8U11 - chains C and B of the 58 polymer chains in the assembly; structure by electron microscopy, 3.10 A resolution.

Chain C (and B):
Name: Major capsid protein
Source organism: Salmonella phage P22
Notes: chain B of this document is another copy of the same molecule, construct and numbering; everything in this record applies to it too
UniProtKB: P26747 (CAPSD_BPP22); numbering as in UniProt (aligned over 1-430)
Amino-acid sequence (430 residues; row label = number of the first residue in the row):
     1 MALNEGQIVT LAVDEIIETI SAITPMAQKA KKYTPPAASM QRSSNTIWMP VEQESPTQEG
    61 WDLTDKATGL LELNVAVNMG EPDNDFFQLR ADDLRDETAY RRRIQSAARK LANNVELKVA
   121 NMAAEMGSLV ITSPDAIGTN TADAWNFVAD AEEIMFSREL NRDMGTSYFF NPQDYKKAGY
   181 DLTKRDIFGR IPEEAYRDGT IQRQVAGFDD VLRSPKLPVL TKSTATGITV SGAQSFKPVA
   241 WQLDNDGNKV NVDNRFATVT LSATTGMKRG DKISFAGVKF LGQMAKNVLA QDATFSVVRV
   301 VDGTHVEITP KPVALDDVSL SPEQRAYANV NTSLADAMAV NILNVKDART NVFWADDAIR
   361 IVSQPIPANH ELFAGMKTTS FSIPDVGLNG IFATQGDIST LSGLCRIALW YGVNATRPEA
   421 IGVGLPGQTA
Disordered / not traced: 1 (chain B: 1-9)
Curated features (UniProtKB/Swiss-Prot):
  - site: Asp14 (Essential for binding to the capsid assembly scaffolding protein), Trp61 (Involved in capsid stabilization and maturation)
  - mutagenesis: Glu5 (E5A: Impaired phage growth; probable capsid protein misfolding), Asp14 (D14A: Impaired phage growth; inability of the mutant capsid protein to interact properly with scaffolding protein), Glu15 (E15A: Decreased phage growth), Glu18 (E18A: Decreased phage growth), Trp61 (W61N/V: Drastically decreases capsid stability), Trp241 (W241A: Cold-sensitive phenotype probably due to an assembly defect), Gln242 (Q242A: Cold-sensitive phenotype probably due to an assembly defect), Leu243 (L243A: No effect on phage production), Asp244 (D244A: Lethal. Complete loss of procapsids assembly), Asn245 (N245A: Slight decrease in phage production), Asp246 (D246A: Lethal. Complete loss of procapsids assembly, assembles as tubes instead), Lys249 (K249A: No effect on phage production), 3 further mutagenesis entries in UniProt

How chain C and chain B interact:
Pairs across the interface (75):
  Ala2(C) - Gly69(B)
  Leu3(C) - Gly69(B)
  Leu3(C) - Leu70(B)  hydrogen bond (backbone-backbone)
  Leu3(C) - Glu323(B)
  Asn4(C) - Leu70(B)
  Glu5(C) - Leu70(B)  hydrogen bond (backbone-backbone)
  Glu5(C) - Leu71(B)
  Glu5(C) - Glu72(B)
  Glu5(C) - Val239(B)
  Glu5(C) - Ala240(B)  hydrogen bond (side chain-backbone)
  Glu5(C) - Trp241(B)
  Gly6(C) - Ala240(B)
  Gly6(C) - Trp241(B)  hydrogen bond (backbone-side chain)
  Gln7(C) - Pro50(B)
  Gln7(C) - Glu72(B)  hydrogen bond (side chain-backbone)
  Gln7(C) - Leu73(B)  hydrogen bond (side chain-backbone)
  Gln7(C) - Asn74(B)  hydrogen bond
  Ile8(C) - Trp241(B)
  Ile8(C) - Lys249(B)
  Ile8(C) - Asn251(B)  hydrogen bond (backbone-side chain)
  Leu89(C) - Leu372(B)  hydrophobic
  Ala91(C) - Ile366(B)  hydrophobic
  Ala91(C) - Pro367(B)
  Ala91(C) - Phe373(B)  hydrophobic
  Asp92(C) - Gln41(B)
  Asp92(C) - Trp410(B)
  Asp93(C) - Gln41(B)
  Leu94(C) - Gln41(B)
  Leu94(C) - Pro367(B)
  Leu94(C) - His370(B)
  Leu94(C) - Leu372(B)  hydrophobic
  Leu94(C) - Phe373(B)  hydrophobic
  Arg95(C) - Ala37(B)
  Arg95(C) - Ala38(B)
  Arg95(C) - Gln41(B)  hydrogen bond (backbone-side chain)
  Arg95(C) - Asn45(B)  hydrogen bond
  Arg95(C) - Gln364(B)
  Arg95(C) - Pro367(B)
  Arg95(C) - Trp410(B)
  Asp96(C) - Ala38(B)
  Asp96(C) - Gln41(B)  hydrogen bond (backbone-side chain)
  Asp96(C) - Arg42(B)  salt bridge
  Glu97(C) - His370(B)  salt bridge
  Thr98(C) - Arg42(B)
  Tyr100(C) - His370(B)
  Tyr100(C) - Glu371(B)
  Tyr100(C) - Leu372(B)  hydrophobic
  Arg101(C) - Glu371(B)  salt bridge
  Lys377(C) - Ala374(B)
  Lys377(C) - Gly375(B)
  Thr394(C) - Glu371(B)  hydrogen bond (side chain-backbone)
  Thr394(C) - Leu372(B)
  Thr394(C) - Ala374(B)
  Gln395(C) - Leu372(B)
  Gln395(C) - Ala374(B)
  Gly396(C) - Leu372(B)
  Gly396(C) - Phe373(B)
  Gly396(C) - Ala374(B)  hydrogen bond (backbone-backbone)
  Gly396(C) - Gln395(B)
  Asp397(C) - Gln395(B)
  Ile398(C) - Met376(B)  hydrophobic
  Ile398(C) - Ala393(B)
  Ile398(C) - Thr394(B)
  Ile398(C) - Gln395(B)
  Ile398(C) - Leu404(B)
  Ile398(C) - Arg406(B)  hydrogen bond (backbone-side chain)
  Ser399(C) - Phe86(B)
  Ser399(C) - Arg406(B)  hydrogen bond (backbone-side chain)
  Leu401(C) - Ile366(B)  hydrophobic
  Leu401(C) - Phe373(B)
  Leu401(C) - Met376(B)  hydrophobic
  Leu401(C) - Arg406(B)
  Ser402(C) - Phe373(B)
  Gly403(C) - Phe373(B)
  Cys405(C) - Leu372(B)  hydrophobic
Also at the interface, not in a pair above, chain C (33 interface residues in all): Asp14, Arg90, Thr400, Leu404
Also at the interface, not in a pair above, chain B (42 interface residues in all): Met40, Met49, Val51, Pro365, Ala368, Ile391, Cys405

Overview:
33 residues of chain C face 42 of chain B across their interface; the contacts include 15 hydrogen bonds and 3
salt bridges. Polar pairs include Asp96(C)-Arg42(B), Glu97(C)-His370(B) and Arg101(C)-Glu371(B). From UniProt:
15 mutagenesis sites on chain C.
Chain C and chain B are both Major capsid protein (Salmonella phage P22); the structure, In situ cryo-EM
structure of bacteriophage P22 gp1:gp5:gp4: gp10: gp9 N-term complex in conformation 2 at ..., was determined
by electron microscopy, deposited together with 8TVR, 8TVU, 8U1O and 8U10.
